Entry 1ECO (X-ray diffraction, 1.40 A resolution); this record covers chain A.

== Chain A ==
Molecule: Erythrocruorin (carbonmonoxy)
From: Chironomus thummi thummi
UniProt: P02229 (GLB3_CHITH); residues 1-136 here correspond to UniProt positions 16-151 (UniProt number = residue number + 15)
Amino-acid sequence (136 residues; each row starts with the number of its first residue):
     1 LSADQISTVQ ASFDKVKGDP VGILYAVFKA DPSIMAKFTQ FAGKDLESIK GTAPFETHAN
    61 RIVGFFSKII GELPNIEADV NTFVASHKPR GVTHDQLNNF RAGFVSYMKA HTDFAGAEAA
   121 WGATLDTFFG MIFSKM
Curated features (UniProtKB/Swiss-Prot):
  - binding site (heme b): His-58, His-87
Bound ions: heme Fe: His-87 (together with carbon monoxide)
Ligand contacts:
  - carbon monoxide (CMO): Leu-24, Phe-38, Ile-62, Phe-100
  - heme (HEM): Ile-34, Lys-37, Phe-38, His-58, Arg-61, Ile-62, Phe-65, Phe-66, Phe-83, Ser-86, His-87, Arg-90, Val-92, Gln-96, Leu-97, Phe-100

== In short ==
Ligands of chain A: heme and carbon monoxide. Curated annotation (UniProt) lists heme b-binding residues
His-58 and His-87.
Chain A is Erythrocruorin (carbonmonoxy) (Chironomus thummi thummi); the structure, Structure of
erythrocruorin in different ligand states refined at 1.4 angstroms resolution, was determined by X-ray
diffraction, deposited together with 1ECA, 1ECD and 1ECN.
